PDB entry 8OOY | electron microscopy, 4.00 A resolution | chains A and D of the 4 polymer chains in the assembly

Chain A:
Molecule: DNA polymerase I
Organism: Escherichia coli 'BL21-Gold(DE3)pLysS AG'
Notes: EC 2.7.7.7
UniProtKB: P00582 (DPO1_ECOLI); numbering as in UniProt (aligned over 328-928)
Sequence (604 residues; each row starts with the number of its first residue):
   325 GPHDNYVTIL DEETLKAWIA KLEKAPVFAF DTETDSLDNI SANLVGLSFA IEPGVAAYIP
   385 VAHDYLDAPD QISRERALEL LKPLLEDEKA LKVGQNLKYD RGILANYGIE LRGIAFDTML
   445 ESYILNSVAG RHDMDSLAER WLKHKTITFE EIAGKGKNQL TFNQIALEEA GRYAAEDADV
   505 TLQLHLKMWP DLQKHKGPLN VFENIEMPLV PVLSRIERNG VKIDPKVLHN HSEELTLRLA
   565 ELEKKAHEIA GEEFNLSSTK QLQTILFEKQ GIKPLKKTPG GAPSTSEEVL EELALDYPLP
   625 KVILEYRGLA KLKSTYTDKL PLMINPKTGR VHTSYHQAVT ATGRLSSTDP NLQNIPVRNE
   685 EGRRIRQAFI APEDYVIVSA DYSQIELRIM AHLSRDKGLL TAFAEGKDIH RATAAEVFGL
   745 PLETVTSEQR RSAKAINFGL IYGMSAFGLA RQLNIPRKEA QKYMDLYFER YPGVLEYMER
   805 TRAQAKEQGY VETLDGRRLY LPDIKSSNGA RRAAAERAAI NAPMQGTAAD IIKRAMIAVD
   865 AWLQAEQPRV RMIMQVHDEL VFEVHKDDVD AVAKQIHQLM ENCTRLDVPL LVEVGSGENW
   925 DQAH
Construct notes: expression tag (325-327)
What the authors report for this chain:
  - binding site for Template DNA: Tyr-766
  - conformationally variable residues (side-chain flip): Phe-762, Tyr-766

Chain D:
Molecule: Displacing Primer
Sequence (7 nucleotides; each row starts with the number of its first residue):
     8 CGACGTT

Chain A / chain D interface:
Residue-residue contacts (4; chain A residue first):
  Arg-781(A) / DC8(D)  base contact
  Arg-781(A) / DG9(D)  hydrogen bond to the sugar
  Gly-833(A) / DG12(D)  hydrogen bond to the phosphate
  Ala-834(A) / DG12(D)  phosphate contact
Interface residues without a listed pair, chain A (5 interface residues in all): Phe-771, Asn-832
Interface residues without a listed pair, chain D (4 interface residues in all): DC11

Summary:
The interface between chain A and chain D involves 5 residues on one side and 4 on the other, with 2 hydrogen
bonds. Polar contacts include Arg-781(A)/DG9(D) and Gly-833(A)/DG12(D). From the paper: a binding site for
Template DNA at Tyr-766(A); conformational variability at Phe-762(A) and Tyr-766(A).
Here chain A is DNA polymerase I (Escherichia coli 'BL21-Gold(DE3)pLysS AG') and chain D is Displacing Primer.
Entry 8OOY (Pol I bound to extended and displaced DNA section - open conformation) was determined by electron
microscopy together with 8OO6 from the same study.
